PDB entry 8RMD | electron microscopy, 2.52 A resolution | chains A and D of the 9 polymer chains in the assembly

Chain A:
Molecule: Isoform Mitochondrial of Cysteine desulfurase
Source organism: Homo sapiens
Notes: EC 2.8.1.7
UniProtKB: Q9Y697 (NFS1_HUMAN); residues 56-457 here = UniProt positions 56-457
Sequence (404 residues; row label = number of the first residue in the row):
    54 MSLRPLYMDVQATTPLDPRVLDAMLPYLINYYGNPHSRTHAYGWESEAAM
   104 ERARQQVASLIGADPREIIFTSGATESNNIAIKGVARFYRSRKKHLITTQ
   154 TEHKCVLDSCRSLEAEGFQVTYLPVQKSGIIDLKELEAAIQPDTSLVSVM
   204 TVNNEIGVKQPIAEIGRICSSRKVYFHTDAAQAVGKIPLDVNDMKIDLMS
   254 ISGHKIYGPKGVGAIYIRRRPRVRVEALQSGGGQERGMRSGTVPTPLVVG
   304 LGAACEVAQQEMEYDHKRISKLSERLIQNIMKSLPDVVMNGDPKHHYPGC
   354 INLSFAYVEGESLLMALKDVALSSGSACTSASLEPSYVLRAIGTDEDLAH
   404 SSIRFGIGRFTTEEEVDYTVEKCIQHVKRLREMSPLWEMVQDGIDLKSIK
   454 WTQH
Not modelled in the structure: 54-55, 456-457
Sequence notes: initiating methionine (54); expression tag (55)
Modified positions: Lys-258 ((2S)-2-amino-6-[[3-hydroxy-2-methyl-5-(phosphonooxymethyl)pyridin-4-yl]methylideneamino]hexanoic acid; LLP)
Bound ions: Fe2+: Cys-381 (shared with Asp-71(D), His-137(D) of chain D)
UniProt features mapped onto this chain:
  - active site: Cys-381 (Cysteine persulfide intermediate)
  - binding site (pyridoxal 5'-phosphate): Ala-127, Thr-128, Gln-235, Ser-255, His-257, Thr-295
  - binding site ([2Fe-2S] cluster): Cys-381
  - binding site (Zn(2+)): Cys-381
  - modified residue: Lys-258 (N6-(pyridoxal phosphate)lysine), Cys-381 (Cysteine persulfide)
  - natural variant: Arg-72 (R72Q: In COXPD52)
From the paper describing this entry:
  - Fe2+ coordination: Cys-381
  - mutagenesis - R271A/R272A/R273A/R275A/R277A: abolished catalytic activity

Chain D:
Molecule: Isoform 1 of Iron-sulfur cluster assembly enzyme ISCU
Source organism: Homo sapiens
UniProtKB: Q9H1K1 (ISCU_HUMAN); residue numbers follow UniProt; this construct covers 35-167
Sequence (143 residues; row label = number of the first residue in the row):
    33 MAYHKKVVDHYENPRNVGSLDKTSKNVGTGLVGAPACGDVMKLQIQVDEK
    83 GKIVDARFKTFGCGSAIASSSLATEWVKGKTVEEALTIKNTDIAKELCLP
   133 PVKLHCSMLAEDAIKAALADYKLKQEPKKGEAEKKLEHHHHHH
Not modelled in the structure: 33-34, 159-175
Sequence notes: initiating methionine (33); expression tag (34, 168-175)
Bound ions: Fe2+: Asp-71, His-137 (shared with Cys-381(A) of chain A)
UniProt features mapped onto this chain:
  - active site (Cysteine persulfide intermediate): Cys-69, Cys-138
  - binding site (Zn(2+)): Asp-71, Cys-95, Cys-138
  - site: Tyr-35 (Mediates ISCU dimerization and de novo [2Fe-2S] cluster assembly)
  - modified residue (Cysteine persulfide): Cys-69, Cys-138
  - mutagenesis: Tyr-35 (Y35A: Does not affect mitochondrial localization. Loss of iron-sulfur cluster biogenesis. Does not affect reductive cleavage of the ISCU2-bound-persulfide by FDX2), Cys-69 (C69A: Does not affect ISC complex formation. Does not affect the unstimulated cysteine desulfurase activity in the absence of FXN ...), Asp-71 (D71A: Stabilizes the D-state; D71V: Stabilizes the S-state), Cys-95 (C95A: Does not affect ISC complex formation. Does not affect the unstimulated cysteine desulfurase activity in the absence of FXN ...), Asn-122 (N122A: Stabilizes the S-state), Cys-130 (C130S: Does not affect the unstimulated cysteine desulfurase activity in the absence of FXN. Does not affect the cysteine desulfurase activity in the presence of FXN ...), His-137 (H137A: Stabilizes the D-state), Cys-138 (C138A: Does not affect ISC complex formation. Does not affect the unstimulated cysteine desulfurase activity in the absence of FXN ...), Met-140 (M140I: Does not affect the SDA complex formation. Abolishes desulfurase activity of SDA complex when zinc ion is bound. Activated by FXN when component of SDAU complex ...)
From the paper describing this entry:
  - Fe2+ coordination: Asp-71, His-137

Chain A / chain D interface:
Contacting residue pairs - 48 pairs, chain A then chain D:
  Tyr-360(A) / Phe-93(D)
  Val-361(A) / Phe-93(D)
  Glu-362(A) / Gly-70(D)
  Glu-362(A) / Phe-93(D)
  Glu-362(A) / Gly-94(D)
  Glu-362(A) / Cys-95(D)  hydrogen bond (side chain-backbone)
  Glu-364(A) / Tyr-35(D)
  Glu-364(A) / Cys-95(D)
  Glu-364(A) / Lys-135(D)  salt bridge
  Ser-365(A) / Gly-94(D)
  Met-368(A) / Tyr-35(D)  hydrophobic
  Met-368(A) / Tyr-43(D)  hydrophobic
  Met-368(A) / Gly-96(D)
  Ala-369(A) / Tyr-43(D)
  Lys-371(A) / Glu-44(D)  salt bridge
  Cys-381(A) / Cys-95(D)  hydrophobic
  Cys-381(A) / Lys-135(D)  hydrogen bond (backbone-side chain)
  Cys-381(A) / His-137(D)  hydrogen bond
  Ala-384(A) / Val-134(D)
  Leu-386(A) / Val-134(D)  hydrophobic
  Asp-400(A) / Pro-67(D)
  Asp-400(A) / Ala-68(D)  hydrogen bond (side chain-backbone)
  His-403(A) / Pro-67(D)
  His-403(A) / Ala-68(D)
  His-403(A) / Cys-69(D)
  His-403(A) / Gly-70(D)
  His-429(A) / Tyr-43(D)  hydrogen bond
  Arg-432(A) / Tyr-43(D)  hydrogen bond
  Leu-433(A) / Tyr-43(D)  hydrophobic
  Leu-433(A) / Ile-99(D)  hydrophobic
  Met-436(A) / Val-49(D)  hydrophobic
  Met-436(A) / Lys-91(D)
  Met-436(A) / Thr-92(D)  hydrogen bond (backbone-backbone)
  Met-436(A) / Ile-99(D)  hydrophobic
  Ser-437(A) / Lys-91(D)
  Pro-438(A) / Lys-91(D)
  Pro-438(A) / Thr-92(D)
  Pro-438(A) / Phe-93(D)
  Leu-439(A) / Pro-67(D)  hydrophobic
  Leu-439(A) / Phe-93(D)  hydrophobic
  Glu-441(A) / Ser-51(D)  hydrogen bond
  Glu-441(A) / Lys-74(D)  salt bridge
  Glu-441(A) / Lys-91(D)  salt bridge
  Trp-454(A) / Leu-63(D)  hydrophobic
  Trp-454(A) / Gly-65(D)
  Trp-454(A) / Ala-66(D)  hydrophobic
  Trp-454(A) / Pro-67(D)
  Trp-454(A) / Val-72(D)  hydrophobic
Interface residues without a listed pair, chain A (28 interface residues in all): Leu-367, Ser-383, Glu-399, Ser-404, Glu-435, Thr-455
Interface residues without a listed pair, chain D (26 interface residues in all): Pro-46, Asp-71

Overview:
28 residues of chain A and 26 residues of chain D are in contact, with 8 hydrogen bonds and 4 salt bridges.
Among the polar pairs are Glu-364(A)/Lys-135(D), Lys-371(A)/Glu-44(D) and Glu-441(A)/Lys-74(D). The paper
reports that R271A/R272A/R273A/R275A/R277A of chain A abolish catalytic activity; Fe2+ coordination by
Cys-381(A) and Asp-71(D) among others.
Chain A is Isoform Mitochondrial of Cysteine desulfurase and chain D is Isoform 1 of Iron-sulfur cluster
assembly enzyme ISCU, both from Homo sapiens; the structure, Structure of the FDX2-bound core ISC complex
(distal conformation), was determined by electron microscopy together with 8RMC, 8RME, 8RMF and 8RMG from the
same study.
